Entry 7TR6 (electron microscopy, 3.40 A resolution); this record covers chains K and R of the 15 polymer chains in the assembly.

== Chain K ==
Protein: Cas7a
Source organism: Pyrococcus furiosus DSM 3638
UniProt: Q8U333 (Q8U333_PYRFU); residue numbers follow UniProt; this construct covers 1-336
Chain sequence (336 residues; numbered 1 to 336; the number before each row is that of its first residue):
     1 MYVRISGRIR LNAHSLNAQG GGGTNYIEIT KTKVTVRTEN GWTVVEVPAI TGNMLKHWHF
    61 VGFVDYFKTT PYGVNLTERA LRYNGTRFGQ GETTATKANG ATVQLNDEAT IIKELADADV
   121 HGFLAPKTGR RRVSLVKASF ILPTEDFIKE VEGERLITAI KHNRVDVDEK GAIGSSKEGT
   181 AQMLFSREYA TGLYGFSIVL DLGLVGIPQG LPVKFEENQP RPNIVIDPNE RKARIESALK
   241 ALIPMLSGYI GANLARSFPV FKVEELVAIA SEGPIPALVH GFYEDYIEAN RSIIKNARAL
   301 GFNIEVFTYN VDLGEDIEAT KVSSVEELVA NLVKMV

== Chain R ==
Molecule: crRNA
Source organism: Escherichia coli
Sequence (45 nucleotides; each row starts with the number of its first residue):
     1 AUUGAAAGAG UGCUUCCCCA AACCCUUAAC UGGUUGUAAC AGUUG

== How chain K and chain R interact ==
Residue-residue contacts - 44 pairs, chain K then chain R:
  Asn17(K) - A21(R)  hydrogen bond to the phosphate
  Asn17(K) - A22(R)  phosphate contact
  Ala18(K) - A21(R)  sugar contact
  Ala18(K) - A22(R)  phosphate contact
  Gln19(K) - A21(R)  base contact
  Gly20(K) - A22(R)  phosphate contact
  Thr51(K) - A21(R)  phosphate contact
  Asn53(K) - C19(R)  hydrogen bond to the sugar
  Asn53(K) - A20(R)  sugar contact
  Asn53(K) - A21(R)  phosphate contact
  Met54(K) - A20(R)  phosphate contact
  Met54(K) - A21(R)  phosphate contact
  Lys56(K) - C19(R)  salt bridge to the phosphate
  His57(K) - A20(R)  stacking on the base
  Gly85(K) - C19(R)  phosphate contact
  Gly85(K) - A20(R)  phosphate contact
  Arg87(K) - C19(R)  salt bridge to the phosphate
  His121(K) - C19(R)  phosphate contact
  Gly122(K) - C19(R)  phosphate contact
  Phe123(K) - C17(R)  sugar contact
  Phe123(K) - C18(R)  sugar contact
  Leu124(K) - C17(R)  base contact
  Leu124(K) - C18(R)  base contact
  Arg131(K) - U14(R)  base contact
  Arg131(K) - C17(R)  hydrogen bond to the sugar
  Arg132(K) - C17(R)  hydrogen bond to the sugar
  Val133(K) - C17(R)  phosphate contact
  Val133(K) - C18(R)  phosphate contact
  Ser134(K) - C18(R)  hydrogen bond to the phosphate
  Lys161(K) - U27(R)  base contact
  His162(K) - U27(R)  salt bridge to the phosphate
  Asn163(K) - C25(R)  hydrogen bond to the sugar
  Asn163(K) - U26(R)  hydrogen bond to the sugar
  Asn163(K) - U27(R)  sugar contact
  Arg164(K) - C25(R)  hydrogen bond to the base
  Val165(K) - U26(R)  hydrogen bond to the phosphate
  Leu184(K) - U27(R)  base contact
  Phe185(K) - C25(R)  base contact
  Ala252(K) - A22(R)  sugar contact
  Ala252(K) - C23(R)  phosphate contact
  Asn253(K) - C23(R)  hydrogen bond to the phosphate
  Ala255(K) - C24(R)  phosphate contact
  Arg256(K) - C24(R)  salt bridge to the phosphate
  Arg256(K) - C25(R)  salt bridge to the phosphate
Other interface residues (no listed pair), chain K (33 interface residues in all): Tyr83, Thr86, Leu254
Other interface residues (no listed pair), chain R (14 interface residues in all): C16, A28

== In short ==
The interface between chain K and chain R involves 33 residues on one side and 14 on the other, with 10
hydrogen bonds, 5 salt bridges and 1 aromatic stacking contact. Polar contacts include Arg164(K)-C25(R),
Asn53(K)-C19(R) and Arg131(K)-C17(R).
Chain K is Cas7a (Pyrococcus furiosus DSM 3638) and chain R is crRNA (Escherichia coli); the structure,
Cascade complex from type I-A CRISPR-Cas system, was determined by electron microscopy together with 7TR8,
7TR9 and 7TRA from the same study.
